Entry 2WFL (X-ray diffraction, 2.10 A resolution); this record covers chain A.

# Chain A
Name: Polyneuridine-aldehyde esterase
Source organism: Rauvolfia serpentina
Notes: EC 3.1.1.78
Reference sequence: Q9SE93 (PNAE_RAUSE); residue numbers follow UniProt; this construct covers 1-264
Chain sequence (264 residues; numbered 1 to 264; the number before each row is that of its first residue):
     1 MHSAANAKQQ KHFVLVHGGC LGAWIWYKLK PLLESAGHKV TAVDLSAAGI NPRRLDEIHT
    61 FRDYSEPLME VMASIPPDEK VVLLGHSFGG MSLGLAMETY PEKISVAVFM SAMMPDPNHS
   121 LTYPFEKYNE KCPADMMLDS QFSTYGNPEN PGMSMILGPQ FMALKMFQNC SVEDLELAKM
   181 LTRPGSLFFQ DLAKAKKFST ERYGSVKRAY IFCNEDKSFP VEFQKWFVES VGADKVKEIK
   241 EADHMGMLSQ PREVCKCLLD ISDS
Disordered / not traced: 1-8, 264
Modified positions: Cys-255 (s,s-(2-hydroxyethyl)thiocysteine; CME)
Curated features (UniProtKB/Swiss-Prot):
  - active site: Ser-87, Asp-216, His-244
  - binding site (16-epivellosimine): Ser-87
  - mutagenesis: His-17 (H17A: No effect), Cys-20 (C20A: Loss of function), His-86 (H86A: Loss of function), Ser-87 (S87A: Loss of function), Cys-132 (C132A: No effect), Gly-152 (G152Q: No effect; when associated with S-213), Cys-170 (C170A: No effect), Cys-213 (C213S: No effect; when associated with Q-152), Asp-216 (D216A: Loss of function), His-244 (H244A: Loss of function), Cys-257 (C257A: No effect)

# In short
UniProt lists 3 active-site residues, residue binding 16-epivellosimine Ser-87 and 11 mutagenesis sites.
Chain A is Polyneuridine-aldehyde esterase (Rauvolfia serpentina); the structure, Crystal structure of
polyneuridine aldehyde esterase, was determined by X-ray diffraction, deposited together with 2WFM and 3GZJ.
